Entry 6I5C (X-ray diffraction, 2.95 A resolution); this record covers chains C and E of the 6 polymer chains in the assembly.

# Chain C
Protein: Tubulin alpha-1B chain
From: Bos taurus
UniProt: P81947 (TBA1B_BOVIN); residue numbers follow UniProt; this construct covers 1-440
Amino-acid sequence (440 residues; numbered 1 to 440; the number before each row is that of its first residue):
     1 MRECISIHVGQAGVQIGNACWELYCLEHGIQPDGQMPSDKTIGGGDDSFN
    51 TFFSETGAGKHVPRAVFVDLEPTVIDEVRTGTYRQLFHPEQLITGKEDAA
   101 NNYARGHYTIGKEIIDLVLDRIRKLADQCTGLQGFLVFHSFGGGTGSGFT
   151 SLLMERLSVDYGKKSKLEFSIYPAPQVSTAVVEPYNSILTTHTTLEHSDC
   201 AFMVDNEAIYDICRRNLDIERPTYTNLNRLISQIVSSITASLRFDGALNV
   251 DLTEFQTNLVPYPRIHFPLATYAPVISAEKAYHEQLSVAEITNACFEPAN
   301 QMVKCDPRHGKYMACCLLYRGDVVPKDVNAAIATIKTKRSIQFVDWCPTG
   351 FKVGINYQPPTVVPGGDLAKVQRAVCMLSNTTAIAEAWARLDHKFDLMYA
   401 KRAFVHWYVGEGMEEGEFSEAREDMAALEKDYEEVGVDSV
Bound ions: Ca2+ site 1: Asp39, Thr41, Gly44, Glu55; Ca2+ site 2: Glu284 (shared with 1 residue of chain B)
Ligand contacts: GTP (guanosine-5'-triphosphate): Gly10, Gln11, Ala12, Gln15, Ile16, Asp69, Asp98, Ala99, Ala100, Asn101, Asn102, Ser140, Gly142, Gly143, Gly144, Thr145, Gly146, Ile171, Pro173, Val177, Ser178, Thr179, Glu183, Asn206, Tyr224, Leu227, Asn228, Ile231

# Chain E
Protein: Stathmin-4
From: Rattus norvegicus
UniProt: P63043 (STMN4_RAT), isoform P63043-3; residues 6-141 here correspond to UniProt positions 77-212 (UniProt number = residue number + 71)
Amino-acid sequence (136 residues; numbered 6 to 141; the number before each row is that of its first residue):
     6 MEVIELNKCTSGQSFEVILKPPSFDGVPEFNASLPRRRDPSLEEIQKKLE
    56 AAEERRKYQEAELLKHLAEKREHEREVIQKAIEENNNFIKMAKEKLAQKM
   106 ESNKENREAHLAAMLERLQEKDKHAEEVRKNKELKE
Disordered / not traced: 28-43
Swiss-Prot annotation at these positions:
  - modified residue: Ser19 (Phosphoserine)

# Interface between chain C and chain E
Residue-residue contacts - 29 pairs, chain C then chain E:
  His107(C) with Lys104(E); Met105(E)
  Tyr108(C) with Lys104(E); Met105(E), hydrophobic; Asn108(E)
  Thr109(C) with Arg112(E)
  Lys112(C) with Met105(E)
  Glu155(C) with Leu101(E); Lys104(E), salt bridge
  Arg156(C) with Leu101(E)
  Ser158(C) with Phe93(E); Ile94(E)
  Val159(C) with Ile94(E); Lys98(E)
  Gly162(C) with Asn90(E); Ile94(E)
  Lys163(C) with Asn90(E), hydrogen bond (backbone-side chain); Phe93(E)
  Thr193(C) with Lys104(E)
  His197(C) with Phe93(E)
  Val409(C) with His115(E), hydrogen bond (backbone-side chain)
  Gly410(C) with Arg112(E)
  Glu411(C) with Asn108(E), hydrogen bond (backbone-side chain); Arg112(E), salt bridge
  Gly412(C) with Asn108(E), hydrogen bond (backbone-side chain); Asn111(E), hydrogen bond (backbone-side chain); Arg112(E)
  Met413(C) with Asn108(E)
  Glu414(C) with Asn111(E), hydrogen bond
Also at the interface, not in a pair above, chain C (21 interface residues in all): Leu152, Glu196, Glu417
Also at the interface, not in a pair above, chain E (13 interface residues in all): Ala97, Ser107

# Summary
21 residues of chain C and 13 residues of chain E are in contact; the contacts include 6 hydrogen bonds and 2
salt bridges. Polar contacts include Glu155(C)-Lys104(E), Glu411(C)-Arg112(E) and Lys163(C)-Asn90(E). Chain C
binds GTP.
Chain C is Tubulin alpha-1B chain (Bos taurus) and chain E is Stathmin-4 (Rattus norvegicus); the structure,
Long wavelength native-SAD phasing of Tubulin-Stathmin-TTL complex, was determined by X-ray diffraction
together with 6I59 from the same study.
